PDB entry 5O7X | X-ray diffraction, 3.20 A resolution | chains B and C of the 3 polymer chains in the assembly

Chain B:
Protein: RNA polymerase I-specific transcription initiation factor RRN7
Source organism: Saccharomyces cerevisiae (strain ATCC 204508 / S288c)
Reference sequence: P40992 (RRN7_YEAST); residues 1-514 here = UniProt positions 1-514
Sequence (514 residues; each row starts with the number of its first residue):
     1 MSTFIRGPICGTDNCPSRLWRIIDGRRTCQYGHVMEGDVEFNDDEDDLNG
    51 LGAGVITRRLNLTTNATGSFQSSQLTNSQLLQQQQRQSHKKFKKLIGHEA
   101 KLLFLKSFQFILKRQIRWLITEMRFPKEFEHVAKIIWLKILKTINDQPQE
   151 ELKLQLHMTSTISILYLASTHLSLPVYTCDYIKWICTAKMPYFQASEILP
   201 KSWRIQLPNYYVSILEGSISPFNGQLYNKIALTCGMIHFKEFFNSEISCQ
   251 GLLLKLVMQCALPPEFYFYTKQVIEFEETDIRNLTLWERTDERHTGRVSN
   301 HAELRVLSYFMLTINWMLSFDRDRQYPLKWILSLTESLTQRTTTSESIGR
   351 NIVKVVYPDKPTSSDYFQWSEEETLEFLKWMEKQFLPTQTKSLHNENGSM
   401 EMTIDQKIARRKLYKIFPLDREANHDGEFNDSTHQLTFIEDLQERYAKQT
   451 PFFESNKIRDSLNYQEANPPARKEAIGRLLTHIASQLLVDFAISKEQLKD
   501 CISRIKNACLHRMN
Unresolved in the structure: 1-93, 200-203, 391-404, 421-431, 454-468
Swiss-Prot annotation at these positions:
  - zinc finger: Thr-3 to Glu-36 (RRN7-type)
  - region: Gly-37 to Ala-66 (B-reader), Thr-67 to Lys-101 (B-linker)
  - binding site (Zn(2+)): Cys-10, Cys-15, Cys-29, His-33
  - mutagenesis: Cys-29 (C29A: Impaired binding to Pol I), His-33 (H33S: Impaired binding to Pol I)

Chain C:
Protein: RNA polymerase I-specific transcription initiation factor RRN11
Source organism: Saccharomyces cerevisiae (strain ATCC 204508 / S288c)
Reference sequence: Q04712 (RRN11_YEAST); residues 1-507 here = UniProt positions 1-507
Sequence (507 residues; numbered 1 to 507; the number before each row is that of its first residue):
     1 MFEVPITLTNRKFAQRRKLKYQYINYISRRFDRISKKSTTTDSLPTPENS
    51 AAENNDEEEGQNSEAGTYRRSVLQQKKRRRERHWRSVVGEIYSTTESETD
   101 SQEEETEEGGEHDTGIDKEDSDEERKFWKKYEKPEKSFEIWRTVSSQNKQ
   151 PINKQKMTYHNFKKIEKIPLRKMEIPLLHCTKENKLYFQSISRGLEPLKT
   201 STSEVRNYRTRHIVTLTDLLHLNVSRHNWSLAYKIFATLIRIPGVQIKSL
   251 WGIGVEILDNLSNSSSGLDFLQWMCQIYSSKSRFVQNINYRSIVPPFQTG
   301 SRTHTAKFAITYLWSSLINCQKSMEPSSNIIDKPFDTENDLLQELIDKIS
   351 EWVLTPPFMEDAEVWFIYASCHLLKADTLSRQFVNDNKNNDLIGLDRDIK
   401 INQVIKHIHYVRTFLKICLDKGGFAVPSRLIENQLKSFESRLYGEAQDIQ
   451 ERDVANVYDSIDNSSVENSFGDVYETNAEFLDTQLMDLSPEDNGLDEMHY
   501 SDEDSSE
Unresolved in the structure: 37-73, 88-136, 283-290, 325-344, 378-400, 441-507

Chain B / chain C interface:
Residue-residue contacts - 54 pairs, chain B then chain C:
  Cys-186(B) with Tyr-208(C), hydrogen bond (backbone-side chain)
  Phe-193(B) with Tyr-208(C), hydrophobic
  Gln-194(B) with Arg-209(C)
  Ile-352(B) with His-212(C)
  Val-355(B) with Arg-211(C); His-212(C); Thr-215(C)
  Val-356(B) with Tyr-208(C), hydrophobic; His-212(C)
  Pro-358(B) with Arg-206(C)
  Tyr-366(B) with Thr-215(C); Asp-218(C), hydrogen bond; Leu-219(C)
  Phe-367(B) with Met-1(C), hydrophobic; Leu-222(C), hydrophobic; Arg-226(C)
  Trp-369(B) with Leu-219(C), hydrophobic
  Glu-371(B) with Asn-228(C); Leu-231(C)
  Thr-374(B) with Leu-219(C); Leu-231(C); Ile-235(C)
  Leu-375(B) with Leu-231(C), hydrophobic
  Leu-378(B) with Leu-216(C), hydrophobic; Leu-231(C), hydrophobic; Lys-234(C); Ile-235(C), hydrophobic; Thr-238(C)
  Trp-380(B) with Tyr-208(C); His-212(C)
  Met-381(B) with His-212(C)
  Glu-382(B) with Arg-241(C)
  Phe-385(B) with Tyr-208(C), hydrophobic; Arg-209(C); His-212(C)
  Leu-386(B) with Arg-241(C)
  Thr-388(B) with Pro-243(C)
  Gln-389(B) with Arg-209(C)
  Gln-406(B) with Ser-282(C), hydrogen bond (side chain-backbone)
  Arg-410(B) with Tyr-278(C), hydrogen bond
  Leu-413(B) with Trp-273(C), hydrophobic
  Tyr-414(B) with Ala-237(C), hydrogen bond (side chain-backbone); Ile-240(C), hydrophobic; Arg-241(C)
  Phe-417(B) with Tyr-233(C); Ile-253(C), hydrophobic; Ile-257(C), hydrophobic; Ser-264(C); Ser-265(C); Phe-270(C), hydrophobic
  Pro-418(B) with Tyr-233(C); Ala-237(C); Ser-264(C)
  Asp-420(B) with Lys-234(C)
Other interface residues (no listed pair), chain B (32 interface residues in all): Thr-187, Ala-188, Phe-377, Ile-416
Other interface residues (no listed pair), chain C (35 interface residues in all): Val-214, Asn-223, Ile-242, Gln-246, Ile-247

In short:
32 residues of chain B face 35 of chain C across their interface; the contacts include 5 hydrogen bonds. Polar
pairs include Cys-186(B)/Tyr-208(C), Tyr-366(B)/Asp-218(C) and Gln-406(B)/Ser-282(C). UniProt lists 4
Zn2+-binding residues and 2 mutagenesis sites on chain B.
Here chain B is RNA polymerase I-specific transcription initiation factor RRN7 and chain C is RNA polymerase
I-specific transcription initiation factor RRN11, both from Saccharomyces cerevisiae (strain ATCC 204508 /
S288c). Entry 5O7X (Crystal structure of S. cerevisiae core factor at 3.2A resolution) was determined by X-ray
diffraction (same publication as 5N5Y, 5N5Z, 5N60 and 5N61).
